Entry 7K29 (X-ray diffraction, 2.20 A resolution); this record covers chains A and P.

== Chain A ==
Protein: Kelch-like ECH-associated protein 1
Source organism: Homo sapiens
UniProtKB: Q14145 (KEAP1_HUMAN); residue numbers follow UniProt; this construct covers 324-624
Chain sequence (301 residues; each row starts with the number of its first residue):
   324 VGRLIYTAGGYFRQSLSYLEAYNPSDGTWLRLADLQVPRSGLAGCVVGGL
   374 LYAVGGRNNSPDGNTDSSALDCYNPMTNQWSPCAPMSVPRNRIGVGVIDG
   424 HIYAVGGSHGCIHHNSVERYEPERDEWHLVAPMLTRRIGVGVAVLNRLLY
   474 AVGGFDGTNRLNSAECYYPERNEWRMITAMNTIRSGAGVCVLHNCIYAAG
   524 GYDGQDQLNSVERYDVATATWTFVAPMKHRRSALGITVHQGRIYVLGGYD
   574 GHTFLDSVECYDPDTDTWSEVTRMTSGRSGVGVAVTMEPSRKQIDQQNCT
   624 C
Unresolved in the structure: 324-326, 610-624
Construct notes: engineered mutation Ala540 (Glu in Q14145), Ala542 (Glu in Q14145); conflict Ser613 (Cys in Q14145)

== Chain P ==
Protein: Ace-leu-asp-glu-glu-thr-gly-glu-ala-leu-NH2
Notes: engineered mutation(s): F83A
Chain sequence (11 residues; row label = number of the first residue in the row):
    76 XLDEETGEALX
Modified positions: ACE (acetyl group) at position 76; NH2 (amino group) at position 86

== Interface between chain A and chain P ==
Pairs across the interface (29):
  Tyr334(A) with Glu83(P); Ala84(P), hydrogen bond (side chain-backbone)
  Ser363(A) with Glu83(P), hydrogen bond
  Arg380(A) with Glu83(P), salt bridge
  Asn382(A) with Glu83(P), hydrogen bond; Ala84(P), hydrogen bond (side chain-backbone)
  Asn387(A) with Ala84(P); Leu85(P), hydrogen bond (side chain-backbone)
  Arg415(A) with Asp78(P), salt bridge; Glu80(P), salt bridge; Thr81(P)
  Arg483(A) with Glu79(P), salt bridge; Glu80(P), salt bridge
  Ser508(A) with Glu80(P), hydrogen bond
  Gly509(A) with Glu80(P), hydrogen bond (backbone-side chain)
  Tyr525(A) with Glu79(P); Glu80(P)
  Gln530(A) with Glu79(P), hydrogen bond (side chain-backbone); Glu80(P)
  Ser555(A) with Glu80(P), hydrogen bond (side chain-backbone)
  Ala556(A) with Glu80(P); Thr81(P)
  Tyr572(A) with Glu79(P); Glu80(P); Thr81(P); Gly82(P)
  Phe577(A) with Thr81(P); Gly82(P)
  Ser602(A) with Thr81(P), hydrogen bond (side chain-backbone)
Also at the interface, not in a pair above, chain A (18 interface residues in all): Gly364, Gly462
Also at the interface, not in a pair above, chain P (10 interface residues in all): Leu77, NH2_86

== Overview ==
The interface between chain A and chain P involves 18 residues on one side and 10 on the other; the contacts
include 10 hydrogen bonds and 5 salt bridges. Among the polar pairs are Arg380(A)-Glu83(P), Arg415(A)-Asp78(P)
and Arg415(A)-Glu80(P).
Chain A is Kelch-like ECH-associated protein 1 (Homo sapiens) and chain P is
Ace-leu-asp-glu-glu-thr-gly-glu-ala-leu-NH2; the structure, Kelch domain of human KEAP1 bound to Nrf2 peptide,
LDEETGEAL, was determined by X-ray diffraction, deposited together with 7K2A, 7K2B, 7K2C, 7K2E, 7K2N, 7K2O and
7K2P.
